PDB entry 3GH7 | X-ray diffraction, 1.90 A resolution | chain A

# Chain A
Molecule: beta-hexosaminidase
Source organism: Paenibacillus sp
Notes: EC 3.2.1.52
Sequence (525 residues; numbered -22 to 502; the number before each row is that of its first residue; numbers below 1 keep their minus sign (Met-22 is residue -22)):
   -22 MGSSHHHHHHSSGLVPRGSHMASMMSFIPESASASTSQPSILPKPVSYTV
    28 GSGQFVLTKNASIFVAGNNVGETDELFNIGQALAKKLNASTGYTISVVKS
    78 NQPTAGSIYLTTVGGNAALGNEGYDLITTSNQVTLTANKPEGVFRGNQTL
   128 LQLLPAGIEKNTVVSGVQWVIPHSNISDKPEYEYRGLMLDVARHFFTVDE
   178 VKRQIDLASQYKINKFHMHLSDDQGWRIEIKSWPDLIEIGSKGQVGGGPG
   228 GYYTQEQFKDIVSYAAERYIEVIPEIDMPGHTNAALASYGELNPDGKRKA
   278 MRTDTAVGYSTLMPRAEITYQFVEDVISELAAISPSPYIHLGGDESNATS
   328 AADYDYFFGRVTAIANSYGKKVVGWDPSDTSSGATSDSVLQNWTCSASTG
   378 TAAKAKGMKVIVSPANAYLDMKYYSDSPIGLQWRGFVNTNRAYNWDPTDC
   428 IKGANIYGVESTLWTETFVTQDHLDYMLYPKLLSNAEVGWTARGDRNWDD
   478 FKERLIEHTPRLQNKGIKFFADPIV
Not modelled in the structure: -22 to -17, 0-12
Residues lining bound ligands: 2-acetamido-2-deoxy-beta-D-galactopyranose (NGA): Arg170, Asp199, His258, Val284, Asp321, Glu322, Trp352, Trp370, Tyr395, Asp397, Met398, Leu408, Trp410, Trp441, Glu443

# In short
Ligands of chain A: 2-acetamido-2-deoxy-beta-D-galactopyranose.
Chain A is beta-hexosaminidase (Paenibacillus sp); the structure, Crystal structure of beta-hexosaminidase
from Paenibacillus sp. TS12 in complex with GalNAc, was determined by X-ray diffraction together with 3GH4 and
3GH5 from the same study.
